PDB entry 3IJ9 | X-ray diffraction, 1.85 A resolution | chain A

Chain A:
Protein: Pancreatic alpha-amylase
From: Homo sapiens
Notes: EC 3.2.1.1; fragment: human pancreatic alpha-amylase
UniProtKB: P04746 (AMYP_HUMAN); residues 1-496 here correspond to UniProt positions 16-511 (UniProt number = residue number + 15)
Amino-acid sequence (496 residues; row label = number of the first residue in the row):
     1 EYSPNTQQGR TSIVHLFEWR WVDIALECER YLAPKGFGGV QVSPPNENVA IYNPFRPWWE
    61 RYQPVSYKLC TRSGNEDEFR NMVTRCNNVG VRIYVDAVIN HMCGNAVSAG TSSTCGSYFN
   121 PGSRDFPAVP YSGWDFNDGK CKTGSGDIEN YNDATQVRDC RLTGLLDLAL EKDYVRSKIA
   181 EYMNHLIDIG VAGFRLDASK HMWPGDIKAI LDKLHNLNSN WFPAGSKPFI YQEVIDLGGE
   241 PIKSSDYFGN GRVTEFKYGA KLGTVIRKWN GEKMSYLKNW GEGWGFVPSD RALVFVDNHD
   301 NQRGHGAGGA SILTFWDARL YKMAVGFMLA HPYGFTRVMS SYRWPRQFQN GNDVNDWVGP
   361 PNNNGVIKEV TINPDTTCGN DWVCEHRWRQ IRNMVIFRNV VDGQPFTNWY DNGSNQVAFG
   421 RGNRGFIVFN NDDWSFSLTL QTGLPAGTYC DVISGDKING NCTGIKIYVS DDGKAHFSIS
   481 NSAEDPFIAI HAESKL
Cystine bridges: Cys28-Cys86, Cys70-Cys115, Cys141-Cys160, Cys378-Cys384, Cys450-Cys462
Covalent attachments: 5-fluoro-alpha-L-idopyranose (B9D) linked to Asp197
Modified / non-standard residues: Glu1 (pyroglutamic acid; PCA)
Bound ions: Ca2+: Asn100, Arg158, Asp167, His201
Ligand contacts:
  - B0D ((2R,3S,4R,5R,6R)-2,6-difluoro-2-(hydroxymethyl)tetrahydro-2H-pyran-3,4,5-triol), molecule 1: Lys140, Glu171, Arg176, Trp203, Gly205, Asp206
  - B0D, molecule 2: Pro204, Gly205, Lys208, Asp246, Gly249, Asn250
Swiss-Prot annotation at these positions:
  - active site: Asp197 (Nucleophile), Glu233 (Proton donor)
  - binding site (Ca(2+)): Asn100, Arg158, Asp167, His201
  - binding site (chloride): Arg195, Asn298, Arg337
  - site: Asp300 (Transition state stabilizer)
  - glycosylation: Asn461 (N-linked (GlcNAc...) asparagine)

Summary:
Chain A binds compound B0D. The Ca2+ site is built by Asn100, Arg158, Asp167 and His201. UniProt lists
active-site residues Asp197 and Glu233, 4 Ca2+-binding residues and 3 chloride-binding residues.
Chain A is Pancreatic alpha-amylase (Homo sapiens); the structure, Directed 'in situ' Elongation as a Strategy
to Characterize the Covalent Glycosyl-Enzyme Catalytic Intermediate of Human ..., was determined by X-ray
diffraction together with 3IJ7 and 3IJ8 from the same study.
